Entry 6SD2 (electron microscopy, 3.10 A resolution); this record covers chains A and C of the 21 polymer chains in the assembly.

[Chain A (and C)]
Name: Flagellar M-ring protein
From: Salmonella enterica subsp. enterica serovar Typhimurium
Notes: chain C of this document is another copy of the same molecule, construct and numbering; everything in this record applies to it too
UniProt: P15928 (FLIF_SALTY); residue numbers follow UniProt; this construct covers 1-560
Sequence (560 residues; numbered 1 to 560; the number before each row is that of its first residue):
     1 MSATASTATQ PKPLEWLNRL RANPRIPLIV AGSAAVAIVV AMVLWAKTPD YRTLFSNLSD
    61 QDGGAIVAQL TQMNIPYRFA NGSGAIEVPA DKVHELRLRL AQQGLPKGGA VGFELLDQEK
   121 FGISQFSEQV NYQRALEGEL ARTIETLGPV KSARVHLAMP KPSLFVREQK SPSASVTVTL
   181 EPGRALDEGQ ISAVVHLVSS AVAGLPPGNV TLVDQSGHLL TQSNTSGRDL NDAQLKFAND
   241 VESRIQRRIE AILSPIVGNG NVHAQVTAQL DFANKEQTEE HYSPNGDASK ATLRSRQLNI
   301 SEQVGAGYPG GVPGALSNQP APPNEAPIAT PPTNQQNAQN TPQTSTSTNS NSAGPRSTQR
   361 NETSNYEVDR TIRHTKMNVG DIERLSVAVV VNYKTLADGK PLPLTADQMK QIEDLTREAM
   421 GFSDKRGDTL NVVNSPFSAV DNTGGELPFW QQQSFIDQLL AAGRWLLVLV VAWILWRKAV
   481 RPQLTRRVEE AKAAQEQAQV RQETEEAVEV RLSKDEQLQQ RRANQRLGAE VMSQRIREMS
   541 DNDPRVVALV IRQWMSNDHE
Unresolved in the structure: 1-124, 161-170, 223-560

[Interface between chain A and chain C]
Pairs across the interface (32; chain A residue first):
  Gln125(A) - Phe126(C)
  Glu128(A) - Phe126(C)
  Gln129(A) - Phe126(C)
  Tyr132(A) - Gln133(C)
  Glu139(A) - Arg154(C)  salt bridge
  Glu139(A) - His156(C)
  Arg142(A) - Arg154(C)
  Thr143(A) - Arg154(C)
  Thr143(A) - His156(C)
  Leu147(A) - Thr177(C)
  Leu147(A) - Val213(C)  hydrophobic
  Leu147(A) - Asp214(C)
  Leu147(A) - Gln215(C)
  Gly148(A) - Gln215(C)  hydrogen bond (backbone-backbone)
  Gln190(A) - Gly217(C)
  Ala193(A) - Gly217(C)
  His196(A) - Thr211(C)
  His196(A) - Leu219(C)
  Leu197(A) - Ser175(C)  hydrogen bond (backbone-side chain)
  Leu197(A) - Thr177(C)
  Leu197(A) - Val213(C)  hydrophobic
  Ser200(A) - Ala158(C)
  Ser200(A) - Ser173(C)  hydrogen bond (backbone-side chain)
  Ser200(A) - Ala174(C)
  Ser200(A) - Ser175(C)
  Ser200(A) - Thr211(C)  hydrogen bond
  Ala201(A) - His156(C)
  Ala201(A) - Leu157(C)
  Ala201(A) - Ala158(C)
  Ala201(A) - Ser175(C)
  Val202(A) - Ala158(C)
  Ala203(A) - Ala158(C)
Other interface residues (no listed pair), chain A (20 interface residues in all): Leu140, Thr146, Ser192
Other interface residues (no listed pair), chain C (22 interface residues in all): Val130, Pro160, Val176, Asn209, Ser216, His218

[Overview]
20 residues of chain A and 22 residues of chain C are in contact; the contacts include 4 hydrogen bonds and 1
salt bridge. Polar contacts include Glu139(A)-Arg154(C), Leu197(A)-Ser175(C) and Ser200(A)-Ser173(C).
Both chains are Flagellar M-ring protein (Salmonella enterica subsp. enterica serovar Typhimurium). Entry 6SD2
(Structure of the RBM2inner region of the Salmonella flagella MS-ring protein FliF with 21-fold symmetry
applied) was determined by electron microscopy together with 6SCN, 6SD1, 6SD3, 6SD4 and 6SD5 from the same
study.
